1YDD - chain A; structure by X-ray diffraction, 2.10 A resolution.

[Chain A]
Name: Carbonic anhydrase II
Source organism: Homo sapiens
Notes: EC 4.2.1.1
UniProt: P00918 (CAH2_HUMAN); the author numbering skips numbers that UniProt does not, so the offset changes along the chain: 2-125 = UniProt 1-124; 127-261 = UniProt 125-259
Chain sequence (259 residues; numbered 2 to 261; 1 number in that range is skipped by the numbering (no residue carries it; nothing is unmodelled there); the number before each row is that of its first residue):
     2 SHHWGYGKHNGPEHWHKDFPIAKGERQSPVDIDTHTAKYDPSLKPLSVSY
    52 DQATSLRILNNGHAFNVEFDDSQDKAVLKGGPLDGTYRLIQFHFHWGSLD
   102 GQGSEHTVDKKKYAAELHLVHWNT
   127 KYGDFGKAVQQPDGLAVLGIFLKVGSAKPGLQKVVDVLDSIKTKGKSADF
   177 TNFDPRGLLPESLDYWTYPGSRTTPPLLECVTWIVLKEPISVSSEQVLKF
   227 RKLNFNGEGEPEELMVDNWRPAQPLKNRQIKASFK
Unresolved in the structure: 2-3, 261
Sequence notes: conflict R198 (Leu196 in P00918)
Ion coordination: Zn2+: H94, H96, H119 (together with 5-acetamido-1,3,4-thiadiazole-2-sulfonamide); Hg2+: Q137, E205, C206
Residues lining bound ligands: 5-acetamido-1,3,4-thiadiazole-2-sulfonamide: Q92, H94, H96, E106, H119, V121, F131, V143, R198, T199, T200, W209
Reported in the primary citation:
  - conformationally variable residues (side-chain flip): H64, R198
  - contacts within the chain: R198-P202 (hydrophobic contact), F131-R198 (hydrophobic contact)
  - catalytic residues: H64 (citing earlier work)

[Summary]
Bound to chain A: 5-acetamido-1,3,4-thiadiazole-2-sulfonamide. The Zn2+ site is built by H94, H96 and H119.
Q137, E205 and C206 form the Hg2+ site. From the paper: the catalytic residue H64; conformational variability
at H64 and R198.
Chain A is Carbonic anhydrase II (Homo sapiens); the structure, Structural basis of inhibitor affinity to
variants of human carbonic anhydrase II, was determined by X-ray diffraction, deposited together with 1YDA,
1YDB and 1YDC.
